Entry 9H9X (X-ray diffraction, 2.12 A resolution); this record covers chains A and B.

Chain A (and B):
Protein: Transcriptional regulator, PadR-like family
From: Lactococcus cremoris subsp. cremoris MG1363
Notes: chain B of this document is another copy of the same molecule, construct and numbering; everything in this record applies to it too
UniProtKB: A2RI36 (A2RI36_LACLM); numbering as in UniProt (aligned over 2-116)
Sequence (131 residues; row label = number of the first residue in the row):
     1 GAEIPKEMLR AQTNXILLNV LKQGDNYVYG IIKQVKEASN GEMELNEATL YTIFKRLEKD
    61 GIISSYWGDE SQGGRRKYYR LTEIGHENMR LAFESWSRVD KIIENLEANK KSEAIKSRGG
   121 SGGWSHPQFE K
Disordered / not traced: 1, 112-131 (chain B: 1, 70-75, 110-131)
Modified positions: BP5 (3-(2,2'-bipyridin-5-yl)-L-alanine) at position 15
Construct notes: expression tag (1, 117-131); engineered mutation BP5_15 (Val in A2RI36)

Chain A / chain B interface:
Residue-residue contacts (75; chain A residue first):
  Ala2(A) with Asn88(B), hydrogen bond (backbone-side chain)
  Ile4(A) with Asn14(B); Leu57(B), hydrophobic; Ile62(B), hydrophobic
  Pro5(A) with Asn88(B); Met89(B)
  Glu7(A) with Glu7(B); Arg10(B), salt bridge; Asn14(B), hydrogen bond
  Met8(A) with Ala11(B); Asn14(B); BP5_15(B); Leu18(B), hydrophobic; Met89(B), hydrophobic; Trp96(B), hydrophobic
  Leu9(A) with Ser95(B)
  Arg10(A) with Glu7(B), salt bridge
  Ala11(A) with Glu7(B); Met8(B), hydrophobic; Ala11(B), hydrophobic
  Gln12(A) with Ala92(B), hydrogen bond (side chain-backbone); Ser95(B); Trp96(B), hydrogen bond (side chain-backbone); Val99(B)
  Asn14(A) with Ile4(B); Glu7(B); Met8(B)
  BP5_15(A) with Met8(B); Val99(B); Ile103(B)
  Ile16(A) with Leu106(B), hydrophobic
  Leu18(A) with Met8(B), hydrophobic
  Asn19(A) with Ile103(B)
  Val20(A) with Leu106(B), hydrophobic
  Gln23(A) with Leu106(B); Glu107(B), hydrogen bond (side chain-backbone)
  Gln34(A) with Leu106(B)
  Ala38(A) with Arg98(B); Ile102(B); Asn105(B), hydrogen bond (backbone-side chain); Leu106(B), hydrophobic
  Ser39(A) with Arg98(B), hydrogen bond (backbone-side chain); Ile102(B)
  Glu42(A) with Arg98(B), salt bridge
  Arg56(A) with Ile4(B); Glu7(B), salt bridge
  Leu57(A) with Ile4(B), hydrophobic
  Asp60(A) with Glu3(B); Ile4(B)
  Asn88(A) with Pro5(B)
  Met89(A) with Pro5(B); Met8(B), hydrophobic
  Leu91(A) with Leu9(B), hydrophobic
  Ala92(A) with Gln12(B), hydrogen bond (backbone-side chain)
  Ser95(A) with Leu9(B); Gln12(B)
  Trp96(A) with Gln12(B), hydrogen bond (backbone-side chain); Trp96(B), hydrophobic
  Arg98(A) with Glu42(B), salt bridge
  Val99(A) with Gln12(B); BP5_15(B); Trp96(B)
  Asp100(A) with Asp100(B)
  Ile102(A) with Ile16(B), hydrophobic; Ala38(B); Ser39(B)
  Ile103(A) with BP5_15(B); Asn19(B)
  Asn105(A) with Ala38(B), hydrogen bond (side chain-backbone)
  Leu106(A) with Val20(B), hydrophobic; Gln23(B), hydrogen bond (backbone-side chain); Gln34(B); Ala38(B), hydrophobic
  Glu107(A) with Gln23(B), hydrogen bond (backbone-side chain)
  Lys110(A) with Gln23(B)
Also at the interface, not in a pair above, chain A (45 interface residues in all): Glu3, Val35, Asn40, Met43, Ile62, Lys101, Asn109
Also at the interface, not in a pair above, chain B (41 interface residues in all): Ala2, Asn40, Met43, Asp60, Lys101, Asn109

Overview:
45 residues of chain A face 41 of chain B across their interface; the contacts include 12 hydrogen bonds and 5
salt bridges. Polar pairs include Glu7(A)-Arg10(B), Glu42(A)-Arg98(B) and Arg56(A)-Glu7(B).
Chain A and chain B are both Transcriptional regulator, PadR-like family (Lactococcus cremoris subsp. cremoris
MG1363); the structure, Crystal structure of metal-free LmrR_V15Bpy in a closed state, was determined by X-ray
diffraction, deposited together with 9H9W, 9H9Y, 9H9Z and 9HA0.
